4CR4 - chains U and V of the 33 polymer chains in the assembly; structure by electron microscopy, 8.80 A resolution (very low resolution: no residue pairs are listed; an interface is given only as per-side residue counts).

Chain U:
Name: 26S proteasome regulatory subunit RPN8
From: Saccharomyces cerevisiae
UniProt: Q08723 (RPN8_YEAST); numbering as in UniProt (aligned over 1-338)
Amino-acid sequence (338 residues; numbered 1 to 338; the number before each row is that of its first residue):
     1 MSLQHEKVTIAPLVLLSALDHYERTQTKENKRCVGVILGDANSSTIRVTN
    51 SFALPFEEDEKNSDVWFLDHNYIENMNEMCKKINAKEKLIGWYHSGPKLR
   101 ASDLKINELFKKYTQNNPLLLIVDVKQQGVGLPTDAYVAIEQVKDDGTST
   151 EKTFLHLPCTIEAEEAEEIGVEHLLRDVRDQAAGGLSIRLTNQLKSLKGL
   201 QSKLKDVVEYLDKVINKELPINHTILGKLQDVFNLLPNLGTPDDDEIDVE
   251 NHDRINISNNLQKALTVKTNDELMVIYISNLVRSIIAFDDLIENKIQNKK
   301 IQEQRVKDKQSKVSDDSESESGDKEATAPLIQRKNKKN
Unresolved in the structure: 1-4, 143-150, 177-187, 216-222, 236-258, 309-338

Chain V:
Name: 26S proteasome regulatory subunit RPN11
From: Saccharomyces cerevisiae
UniProt: P43588 (RPN11_YEAST); numbering as in UniProt (aligned over 1-306)
Amino-acid sequence (306 residues; row label = number of the first residue in the row):
     1 MERLQRLMMNSKVGSADTGRDDTKETVYISSIALLKMLKHGRAGVPMEVM
    51 GLMLGEFVDDYTVNVVDVFAMPQSGTGVSVEAVDDVFQAKMMDMLKQTGR
   101 DQMVVGWYHSHPGFGCWLSSVDVNTQKSFEQLNSRAVAVVVDPIQSVKGK
   151 VVIDAFRLIDTGALINNLEPRQTTSNTGLLNKANIQALIHGLNRHYYSLN
   201 IDYHKTAKETKMLMNLHKEQWQSGLKMYDYEEKEESNLAATKSMVKIAEQ
   251 YSKRIEEEKELTEEELKTRYVGRQDPKKHLSETADETLENNIVSVLTAGV
   301 NSVAIK
Unresolved in the structure: 1-22, 169-179, 218-229, 270-275, 299-306

Interface between chain U and chain V:
At this resolution (9 A) residue pairs are not listed: 65 residues of chain U and 64 of chain V lie at the interface.

Overview:
65 residues of chain U face 64 of chain V across their interface.
Here chain U is 26S proteasome regulatory subunit RPN8 and chain V is 26S proteasome regulatory subunit RPN11,
both from Saccharomyces cerevisiae. Entry 4CR4 (Deep classification of a large cryo-EM dataset defines the
conformational landscape of the 26S proteasome) was determined by electron microscopy together with 4CR2 and
4CR3 from the same study.
